8J5P - chains 7 and 8 of the 36 polymer chains in the assembly; structure by electron microscopy, 3.10 A resolution.

[Chain 7]
Name: Alpha subunit of light-harvesting 1
Source organism: Roseiflexus castenholzii DSM 13941
UniProtKB: Q83XD1 (Q83XD1_9CHLR); residues 1-42 here = UniProt positions 1-42
Chain sequence (42 residues; each row starts with the number of its first residue):
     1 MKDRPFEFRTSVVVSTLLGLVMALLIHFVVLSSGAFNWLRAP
Disordered / not traced: 1-3, 42
Small-molecule neighbours:
  - bacteriochlorophyll a (BCL), molecule 1: F6, S11, V14, S15, I26
  - bacteriochlorophyll a (BCL), molecule 2: F6, E7, F8, S11, V12, S15
  - bacteriochlorophyll a (BCL), molecule 3: V13, T16, G19, L20, A23, H27, V30, W38
  - bacteriochlorophyll a (BCL), molecule 4: G19, M22, A23, I26, H27, V30, F36
  - beta,psi-caroten-4-one (KGD), molecule 1: V12, S15, T16, L18, G19, M22, V29
  - beta,psi-caroten-4-one (KGD), molecule 2: L20, L24, H27, F28, W38

[Chain 8]
Name: Beta subunit of light-harvesting 1
Source organism: Roseiflexus castenholzii DSM 13941
UniProtKB: Q83XD2 (Q83XD2_9CHLR); residue numbers follow UniProt; this construct covers 1-55
Chain sequence (55 residues; row label = number of the first residue in the row):
     1 MTDKPQNDLVPDQWKPLFNNAQWLVHDIVVKTIYGGLIIAVIAHVLCWAW
    51 TPWIR
Disordered / not traced: 1-6
Small-molecule neighbours:
  - bacteriochlorophyll a (BCL), molecule 1: W14, L17, F18, W23, H26, V30, I33, Y34
  - bacteriochlorophyll a (BCL), molecule 2: I28, K31, T32
  - bacteriochlorophyll a (BCL), molecule 3: T32, I33, G36, L37, A40, H44, C47, W53, I54
  - bacteriochlorophyll a (BCL), molecule 4: G36, I39, A40, A43, H44, C47
  - beta,psi-caroten-4-one (KGD), molecule 1: V25, I28, V29, T32, I33
  - beta,psi-caroten-4-one (KGD), molecule 2: I39, A43, L46, C47, W50

[Chain 7 / chain 8 interface]
Residue-residue contacts (9; chain 7 residue first):
  R4(7) - L17(8)
  R4(7) - Q22(8)  hydrogen bond
  F8(7) - F18(8)  hydrophobic
  F8(7) - Q22(8)
  F8(7) - V25(8)  hydrophobic
  F8(7) - H26(8)
  F36(7) - W50(8)
  F36(7) - T51(8)
  N37(7) - W50(8)
Interface residues without a listed pair, chain 8 (8 interface residues in all): W53

[In short]
4 residues of chain 7 face 8 of chain 8 across their interface, with 1 hydrogen bond. The hydrogen-bonded pair
is R4(7)-Q22(8). 3 bacteriochlorophyll a molecules and one beta,psi-caroten-4-one molecule are bound between
chain 7 and chain 8.
Chain 7 is Alpha subunit of light-harvesting 1 and chain 8 is Beta subunit of light-harvesting 1, both from
Roseiflexus castenholzii DSM 13941; the structure, Cryo-EM structure of native RC-LH complex from Roseiflexus
castenholzii at 2,000lux, was determined by electron microscopy together with 8HJU, 8HJV and 8J5O from the
same study.
